7K1A - chains A and B; structure by X-ray diffraction, 1.75 A resolution.

== Chain A (and B) ==
Name: HTH-type transcriptional regulator TtgR
From: Pseudomonas putida
Notes: chain B of this document is another copy of the same molecule, construct and numbering; everything in this record applies to it too
UniProt: Q9AIU0 (TTGR_PSEPT); residues 2-211 here correspond to UniProt positions 1-210 (UniProt number = residue number - 1)
Chain sequence (211 residues; numbered 1 to 211; the number before each row is that of its first residue):
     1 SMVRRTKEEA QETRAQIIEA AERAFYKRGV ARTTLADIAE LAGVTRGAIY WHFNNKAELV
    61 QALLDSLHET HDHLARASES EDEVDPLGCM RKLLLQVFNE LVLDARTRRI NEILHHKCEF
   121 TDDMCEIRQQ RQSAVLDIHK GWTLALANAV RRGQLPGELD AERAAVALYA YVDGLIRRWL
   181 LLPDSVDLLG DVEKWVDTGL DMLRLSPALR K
Not modelled in the structure: 1-5 (chain B: 1-4)
Sequence notes: expression tag (1); engineered mutation Ile138 (Cys137 in Q9AIU0), Trp142 (Ile141 in Q9AIU0), Leu168 (Met167 in Q9AIU0), Tyr169 (Phe168 in Q9AIU0)
Bound ions: Mg2+: Thr70, Glu100
Curated features (UniProtKB/Swiss-Prot):
  - DNA-binding region: Thr34 to Phe53 (H-T-H motif)

== How chain A and chain B interact ==
Contacting residue pairs (90):
  Arg28(A) - Thr121(B)
  Gly29(A) - Glu119(B)
  Gly29(A) - Thr121(B)
  Val30(A) - Glu119(B)  hydrogen bond (backbone-side chain)
  Ala31(A) - Ala31(B)  hydrophobic
  Ala31(A) - Glu119(B)  hydrogen bond (backbone-side chain)
  Arg32(A) - Thr121(B)
  Arg32(A) - Asp123(B)  salt bridge
  Glu112(A) - Arg128(B)  salt bridge
  Leu114(A) - Arg177(B)
  His115(A) - Arg177(B)  hydrogen bond (backbone-side chain)
  His116(A) - Glu119(B)
  His116(A) - Phe120(B)  hydrogen bond (backbone-backbone)
  Lys117(A) - Glu119(B)
  Lys117(A) - Phe120(B)  hydrogen bond (side chain-backbone)
  Cys118(A) - Glu119(B)
  Glu119(A) - Arg28(B)
  Glu119(A) - Gly29(B)
  Glu119(A) - Val30(B)  hydrogen bond (side chain-backbone)
  Glu119(A) - Ala31(B)  hydrogen bond (side chain-backbone)
  Glu119(A) - His116(B)
  Glu119(A) - Lys117(B)
  Glu119(A) - Cys118(B)
  Glu119(A) - Glu119(B)  hydrogen bond (backbone-side chain)
  Phe120(A) - His116(B)  hydrogen bond (backbone-backbone)
  Phe120(A) - Lys117(B)  hydrogen bond (backbone-side chain)
  Phe120(A) - Leu181(B)  hydrophobic
  Thr121(A) - Arg28(B)
  Thr121(A) - Arg32(B)  hydrogen bond
  Asp123(A) - Arg32(B)  salt bridge
  Met124(A) - Arg32(B)
  Arg128(A) - Leu180(B)  hydrogen bond (side chain-backbone)
  Arg128(A) - Leu181(B)  hydrogen bond (side chain-backbone)
  Arg131(A) - Leu181(B)
  Gln132(A) - Leu181(B)  hydrogen bond (side chain-backbone)
  Gln132(A) - Leu182(B)
  Val135(A) - Arg178(B)
  Val135(A) - Leu181(B)  hydrophobic
  Val135(A) - Leu182(B)  hydrophobic
  Leu136(A) - Leu182(B)  hydrophobic
  His139(A) - Arg178(B)
  Arg163(A) - Lys194(B)
  Arg163(A) - Trp195(B)
  Val166(A) - Leu175(B)  hydrophobic
  Val166(A) - Arg178(B)
  Val166(A) - Val186(B)  hydrophobic
  Val166(A) - Trp195(B)  hydrophobic
  Tyr169(A) - Arg178(B)
  Ala170(A) - Ala170(B)
  Ala170(A) - Tyr171(B)
  Ala170(A) - Gly174(B)
  Ala170(A) - Leu175(B)
  Tyr171(A) - Ala167(B)
  Tyr171(A) - Ala170(B)
  Gly174(A) - Ala170(B)
  Leu175(A) - Val166(B)  hydrophobic
  Leu175(A) - Ala170(B)
  Arg177(A) - Asp173(B)  salt bridge
  Arg177(A) - Gly174(B)
  Arg177(A) - Arg177(B)
  Arg178(A) - Val135(B)
  Arg178(A) - His139(B)  hydrogen bond
  Arg178(A) - Val166(B)
  Leu180(A) - Arg128(B)  hydrogen bond (backbone-side chain)
  Leu181(A) - Arg128(B)  hydrogen bond (backbone-side chain)
  Leu181(A) - Gln132(B)  hydrogen bond (backbone-side chain)
  Leu181(A) - Val135(B)  hydrophobic
  Leu182(A) - Gln132(B)
  Leu182(A) - Val135(B)  hydrophobic
  Leu182(A) - Leu136(B)  hydrophobic
  Val186(A) - Val166(B)  hydrophobic
  Lys194(A) - Ala208(B)
  Trp195(A) - Arg163(B)
  Trp195(A) - Val166(B)  hydrophobic
  Thr198(A) - Met202(B)
  Thr198(A) - Ser206(B)
  Thr198(A) - Ala208(B)
  Thr198(A) - Leu209(B)
  Asp201(A) - Ser206(B)  hydrogen bond
  Asp201(A) - Pro207(B)
  Asp201(A) - Ala208(B)
  Met202(A) - Thr198(B)
  Leu205(A) - Leu205(B)
  Ser206(A) - Thr198(B)
  Ser206(A) - Asp201(B)  hydrogen bond
  Pro207(A) - Asp201(B)
  Ala208(A) - Lys194(B)
  Ala208(A) - Thr198(B)
  Ala208(A) - Asp201(B)
  Leu209(A) - Thr198(B)
Interface residues without a listed pair, chain A (50 interface residues in all): Lys27, Asp122, Ala167, Asp173, Asp197
Interface residues without a listed pair, chain B (49 interface residues in all): Lys27, Glu112, His115, Asp122, Arg131, Tyr169, Pro183, Asp197

== In short ==
The interface between chain A and chain B involves 50 residues on one side and 49 on the other, with 20
hydrogen bonds and 4 salt bridges. Polar pairs include Arg32(A)-Asp123(B), Glu112(A)-Arg128(B) and
Arg177(A)-Asp173(B). Thr70(A) and Glu100(A) coordinate Mg2+.
Both chains are HTH-type transcriptional regulator TtgR (Pseudomonas putida). Entry 7K1A (TtgR quadruple
mutant (C137I I141W M167L F168Y)) was determined by X-ray diffraction, deposited together with 7K1C and 7KD8.
